Entry 8DR3 (electron microscopy, 2.20 A resolution); this record covers chains A and G of the 12 polymer chains in the assembly.

Chain A:
Name: Replication factor C subunit 1
Source organism: Saccharomyces cerevisiae
UniProtKB: P38630 (RFC1_YEAST); residue numbers follow UniProt; this construct covers 1-861
Sequence (918 residues; row label = number of the first residue in the row):
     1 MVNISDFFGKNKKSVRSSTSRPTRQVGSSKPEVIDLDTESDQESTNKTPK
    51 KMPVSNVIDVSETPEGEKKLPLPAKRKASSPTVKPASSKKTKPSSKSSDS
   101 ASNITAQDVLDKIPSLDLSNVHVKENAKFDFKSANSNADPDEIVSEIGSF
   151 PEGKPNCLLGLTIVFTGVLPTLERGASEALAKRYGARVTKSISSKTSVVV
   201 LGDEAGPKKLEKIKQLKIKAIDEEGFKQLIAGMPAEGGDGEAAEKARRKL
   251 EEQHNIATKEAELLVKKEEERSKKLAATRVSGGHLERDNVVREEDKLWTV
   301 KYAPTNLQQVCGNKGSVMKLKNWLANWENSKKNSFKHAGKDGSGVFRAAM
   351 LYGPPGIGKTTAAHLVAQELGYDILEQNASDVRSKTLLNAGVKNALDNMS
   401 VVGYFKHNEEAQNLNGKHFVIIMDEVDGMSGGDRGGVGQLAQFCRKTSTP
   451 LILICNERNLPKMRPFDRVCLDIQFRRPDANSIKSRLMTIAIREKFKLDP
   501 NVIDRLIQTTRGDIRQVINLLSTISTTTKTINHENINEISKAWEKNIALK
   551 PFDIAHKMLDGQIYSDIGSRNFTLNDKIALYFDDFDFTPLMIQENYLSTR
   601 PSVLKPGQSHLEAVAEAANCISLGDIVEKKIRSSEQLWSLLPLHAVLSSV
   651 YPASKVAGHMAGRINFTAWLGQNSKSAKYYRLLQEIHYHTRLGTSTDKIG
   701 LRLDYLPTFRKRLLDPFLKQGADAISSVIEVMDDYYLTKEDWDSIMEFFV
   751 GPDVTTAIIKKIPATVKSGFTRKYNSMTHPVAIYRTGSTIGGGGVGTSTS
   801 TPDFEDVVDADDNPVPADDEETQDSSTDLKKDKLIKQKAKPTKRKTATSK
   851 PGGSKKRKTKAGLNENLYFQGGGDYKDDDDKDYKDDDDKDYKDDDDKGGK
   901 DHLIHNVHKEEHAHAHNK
Not modelled in the structure: 1-102, 119-148, 282-287, 408-412, 787-918
Differences from the reference sequence: expression tag (862-918)
Metal / ion sites: Mg2+: Thr360 (together with ATP-gamma-S)
Ligand contacts: ATP-gamma-S (AGS; phosphothiophosphoric acid-adenylate ester): Thr299, Tyr302, Ala303, Pro304, Gln309, Val310, Cys311, Pro354, Pro355, Gly356, Ile357, Gly358, Lys359, Thr360, Thr361, Asn456, Arg486, Ile514, Arg515, Ile518
Curated features (UniProtKB/Swiss-Prot):
  - motif (Nuclear localization signal): Lys830 to Leu834, Lys855 to Lys860
  - binding site (ATP): Thr299, Cys311, Gly353 to Thr361, Asn456
  - modified residue: Thr38 (Phosphothreonine), Ser40 (Phosphoserine), Thr63 (Phosphothreonine)
  - mutagenesis: Asp427 (D427H: In cs mutant CDC44-2; causes cell cycle arrest), Gly436 (G436R: In cs mutant CDC44-3/4; causes cell cycle arrest), Gly512 (G512A: In cs mutant CDC44-9; no effect), Asp513 (D513N: In cs mutants CDC44-1/5/8 and CDC44-9; causes cell cycle arrest)
Reported in the primary citation:
  - binding site for the 13-nt DNA strand: Gly167, Arg174, Lys208, Lys209, Lys314, Gly315, His556, Ile664
  - binding site for the 13-nt DNA strand: Thr189, Lys190, Ser191, Ser193, Ser194, Asn459, Gln474, Arg477, Phe552, Phe587, Phe666, Leu670

Chain G:
Name: Proliferating cell nuclear antigen
Source organism: Saccharomyces cerevisiae
UniProtKB: P15873 (PCNA_YEAST); numbering as in UniProt (aligned over 1-258)
Sequence (277 residues; row label = number of the first residue in the row; numbers below 1 keep their minus sign (Met-18 is residue -18)):
   -18 MGSSHHHHHHSSGLVPRASMLEAKFEEASLFKRIIDGFKDCVQLVNFQCK
    32 EDGIIAQAVDDSRVLLVSLEIGVEAFQEYRCDHPVTLGMDLTSLSKILRC
    82 GNNTDTLTLIADNTPDSIILLFEDTKKDRIAEYSLKLMDIDADFLKIEEL
   132 QYDSTLSLPSSEFSKIVRDLSQLSDSINIMITKETIKFVADGDIGSGSVI
   182 IKPFVDMEHPETSIKLEMDQPVDLTFGAKYLLDIIKGSSLSDRVGIRLSS
   232 EAPALFQFDLKSGFLQFFLAPKFNDEE
Not modelled in the structure: -18 to -2, 256-258
Differences from the reference sequence: expression tag (-18 to 0)
Curated features (UniProtKB/Swiss-Prot):
  - DNA-binding region: Arg61 to Arg80
  - cross-link (Glycyl lysine isopeptide (Lys-Gly)): Lys127 (interchain with G-Cter in SUMO), Lys164 (interchain with G-Cter in SUMO)

Chain A / chain G interface:
Residue-residue contacts (34):
  Asp373(A) - Arg44(G)  salt bridge
  Ile374(A) - Arg44(G)  hydrogen bond (backbone-side chain)
  Leu375(A) - Asp42(G)
  Ala390(A) - Lys210(G)
  Asn394(A) - Tyr211(G)
  Asn394(A) - Lys253(G)  hydrogen bond (backbone-side chain)
  Asp397(A) - Lys253(G)
  Asp397(A) - Phe254(G)  hydrogen bond (backbone-backbone)
  Asn398(A) - Val45(G)
  Asn398(A) - Ala251(G)
  Asn398(A) - Pro252(G)
  Asn398(A) - Lys253(G)
  Asn398(A) - Phe254(G)
  Met399(A) - Val45(G)
  Met399(A) - Ala251(G)
  Met399(A) - Pro252(G)  hydrogen bond (backbone-backbone)
  Met399(A) - Phe254(G)  hydrophobic
  Ser400(A) - Arg44(G)
  Val401(A) - Arg44(G)  hydrogen bond (backbone-backbone)
  Val401(A) - Val45(G)
  Val401(A) - Ala251(G)
  Val402(A) - Leu126(G)  hydrophobic
  Tyr404(A) - Leu131(G)
  Tyr404(A) - Ala233(G)
  Tyr404(A) - Pro234(G)
  Phe405(A) - Leu47(G)  hydrophobic
  Phe405(A) - Leu126(G)  hydrophobic
  Phe405(A) - Phe249(G)  hydrophobic
  Lys406(A) - Asp124(G)  salt bridge
  Lys417(A) - Phe254(G)
  His418(A) - Phe254(G)
  Phe419(A) - Ser43(G)
  Phe419(A) - Arg44(G)
  Phe419(A) - Val45(G)  hydrophobic
Interface residues without a listed pair, chain A (19 interface residues in all): Gly391, Ala395
Interface residues without a listed pair, chain G (23 interface residues in all): Val40, Leu46, Lys127, Ile128, Asp156, Glu232

Overview:
Chain A and chain G form an interface of 19 and 23 residues respectively, with 5 hydrogen bonds and 2 salt
bridges. Polar pairs include Asp373(A)-Arg44(G), Lys406(A)-Asp124(G) and Ile374(A)-Arg44(G). Bound to chain A:
ATP-gamma-S. The paper reports a binding site for the 13-nt DNA strand at Gly167(A), Arg174(A) and Lys208(A)
among others.
Chain A is Replication factor C subunit 1 and chain G is Proliferating cell nuclear antigen, both from
Saccharomyces cerevisiae; the structure, Closed state of RFC:PCNA bound to a 3' ss/dsDNA junction (DNA2) with
NTD, was determined by electron microscopy (same publication as 8DQW, 8DQX, 8DQZ, 8DR0, 8DR1, 8DR4 and 3
further entries).
